PDB entry 2CNK | X-ray diffraction, 1.75 A resolution | chains B and I of the 3 polymer chains in the assembly

# Chain B
Protein: Caspase-3 P12 subunit
From: Homo sapiens
Notes: fragment: beta subunit, residues 176-277
UniProt: P42574 (CASP3_HUMAN); numbering as in UniProt (aligned over 176-277)
Chain sequence (103 residues; numbered 175 to 277; the number before each row is that of its first residue):
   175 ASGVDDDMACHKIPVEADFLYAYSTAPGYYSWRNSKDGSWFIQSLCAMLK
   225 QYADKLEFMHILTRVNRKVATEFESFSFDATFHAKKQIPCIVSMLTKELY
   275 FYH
Curated features (UniProtKB/Swiss-Prot):
  - modified residue: R207 (Microbial infection: ADP-riboxanated arginine)
  - mutagenesis: R207 (R207A: Abolished ADP-riboxanation by C.violaceum CopC)

# Chain I
Protein: Aza-peptide expoxide
Notes: fragment: cbz-asp-glu-val-aasp-ep-coo-ch2ph
Chain sequence (5 residues; row label = number of the first residue in the row):
   901 XDEVX
Modified positions: PHQ (benzyl chlorocarbonate) at position 901; MY2 ({1-[(3S)-4-(benzyloxy)-3-hydroxy-4-oxobutanoyl]hydrazino}acetic acid) at position 905

# Chain B / chain I interface
Pairs across the interface - 19 pairs, chain B then chain I:
  Y204(B) - V904(I)  hydrophobic
  Y204(B) - MY2_905(I)
  S205(B) - V904(I)
  S205(B) - MY2_905(I)  hydrogen bond (backbone-backbone)
  W206(B) - D902(I)
  W206(B) - E903(I)
  W206(B) - V904(I)  hydrophobic
  R207(B) - D902(I)
  R207(B) - E903(I)  salt bridge
  R207(B) - V904(I)
  R207(B) - MY2_905(I)
  N208(B) - PHQ_901(I)
  N208(B) - D902(I)
  S209(B) - PHQ_901(I)
  W214(B) - D902(I)
  S249(B) - D902(I)
  F250(B) - PHQ_901(I)
  F250(B) - D902(I)  hydrogen bond (backbone-side chain)
  F252(B) - PHQ_901(I)
Interface residues without a listed pair, chain B (12 interface residues in all): E248, F256

# Summary
The interface between chain B and chain I involves 12 residues on one side and 5 on the other, with 2 hydrogen
bonds and 1 salt bridge. Polar pairs include R207(B)-E903(I), F250(B)-D902(I) and S205(B)-MY2_905(I). From
UniProt: one mutagenesis site on chain B.
Here chain B is Caspase-3 P12 subunit (Homo sapiens) and chain I is Aza-peptide expoxide. Entry 2CNK (Crystal
structures of caspase-3 in complex with aza-peptide epoxide inhibitors) was determined by X-ray diffraction
(same publication as 2CNL, 2CNN, 2CNO and 2CDR).
